Entry 6J0B (electron microscopy, 2.90 A resolution); this record covers chains a and h of the 24 polymer chains in the assembly.

Chain a (and h):
Name: Pvc1
Source organism: Photorhabdus asymbiotica subsp. asymbiotica (strain ATCC 43949 / 3105-77)
Notes: chain h of this document is another copy of the same molecule, construct and numbering; everything in this record applies to it too
UniProt: B6VNP4 (B6VNP4_PHOAA); residues 1-149 here = UniProt positions 1-149
Sequence (149 residues; numbered 1 to 149; the number before each row is that of its first residue):
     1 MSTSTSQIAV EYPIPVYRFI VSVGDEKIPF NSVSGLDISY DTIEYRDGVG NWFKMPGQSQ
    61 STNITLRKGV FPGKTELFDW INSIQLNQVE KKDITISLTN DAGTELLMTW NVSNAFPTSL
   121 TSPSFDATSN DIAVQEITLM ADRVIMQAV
Not modelled in the structure: 1

Interface between chain a and chain h:
Residue-residue contacts (26):
  D41(a) - N130(h)
  I43(a) - N130(h)
  I43(a) - D131(h)
  I43(a) - I132(h)  hydrophobic
  E44(a) - I132(h)
  Y45(a) - N31(h)
  Y45(a) - K68(h)
  Y45(a) - G69(h)  hydrogen bond (side chain-backbone)
  Y45(a) - F71(h)  hydrophobic
  Y45(a) - I132(h)  hydrophobic
  R46(a) - N31(h)
  D47(a) - P29(h)
  D47(a) - F30(h)
  G48(a) - Y17(h)
  G48(a) - R18(h)
  G48(a) - F19(h)  hydrogen bond (backbone-backbone)
  G48(a) - F30(h)  hydrogen bond (backbone-backbone)
  V49(a) - F19(h)
  V49(a) - P29(h)  hydrophobic
  G50(a) - R18(h)
  F53(a) - F71(h)  hydrophobic
  M55(a) - I132(h)  hydrophobic
  G57(a) - N130(h)
  Q58(a) - A127(h)
  Q58(a) - S129(h)
  Q58(a) - N130(h)
Interface residues without a listed pair, chain h (16 interface residues in all): I20, V134

Summary:
The interface between chain a and chain h involves 13 residues on one side and 16 on the other; the contacts
include 3 hydrogen bonds. Polar contacts include Y45(a)-G69(h), G48(a)-F19(h) and G48(a)-F30(h).
Both chains are Pvc1 (Photorhabdus asymbiotica subsp. asymbiotica (strain ATCC 43949 / 3105-77)). Entry 6J0B
(Cryo-EM Structure of an Extracellular Contractile Injection System, PVC sheath-tube complex in extended
state) was determined by electron microscopy, deposited together with 6J0C, 6J0F, 6J0M and 6J0N.
